Entry 3OFN (X-ray diffraction, 3.20 A resolution); this record covers chains E and G of the 9 polymer chains in the assembly.

== Chain E ==
Molecule: ATP synthase subunit beta
Source organism: Saccharomyces cerevisiae
Notes: EC 3.6.3.14
UniProt: P00830 (ATPB_YEAST); residues 3-478 here correspond to UniProt positions 36-511 (UniProt number = residue number + 33)
Chain sequence (484 residues; each row starts with the number of its first residue; numbers below 1 keep their minus sign (Ala-5 is residue -5)):
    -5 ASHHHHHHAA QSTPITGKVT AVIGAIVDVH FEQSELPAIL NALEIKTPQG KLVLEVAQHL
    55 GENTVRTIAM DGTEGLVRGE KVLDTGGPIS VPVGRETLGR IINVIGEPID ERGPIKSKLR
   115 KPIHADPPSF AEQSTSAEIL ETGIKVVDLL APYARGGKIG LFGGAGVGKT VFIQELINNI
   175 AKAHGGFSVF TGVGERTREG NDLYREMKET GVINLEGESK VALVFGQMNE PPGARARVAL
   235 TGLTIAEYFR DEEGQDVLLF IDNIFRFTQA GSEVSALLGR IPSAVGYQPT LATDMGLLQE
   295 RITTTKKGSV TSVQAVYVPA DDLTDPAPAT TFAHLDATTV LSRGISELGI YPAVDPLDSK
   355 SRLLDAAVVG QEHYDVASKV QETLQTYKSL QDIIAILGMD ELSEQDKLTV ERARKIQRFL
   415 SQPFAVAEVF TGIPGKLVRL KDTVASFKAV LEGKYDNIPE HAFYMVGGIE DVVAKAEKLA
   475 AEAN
Not modelled in the structure: -5 to 6, 476-478
Construct notes: expression tag (-5 to 2)

== Chain G ==
Molecule: ATP synthase subunit gamma
Source organism: Saccharomyces cerevisiae
Notes: EC 3.6.3.14
UniProt: P38077 (ATPG_YEAST); residues 1-278 here correspond to UniProt positions 34-311 (UniProt number = residue number + 33)
Chain sequence (278 residues; numbered 1 to 278; the number before each row is that of its first residue):
     1 ATLKEVEMRL KSIKNIEKIT KTMKIVASTR LSKAEKAKIS AKKMDEAEQL FYKNAETKNL
    61 DVEATETGAP KELIVAITSD KGLCGSIHSQ LAKAVRRHLN DQPNADIVTI GDKIKMQLLR
   121 THPNNIKLSI NGIGKDAPTF QESALIADKL LSVMKAGTYP KISIFYNDPV SSLSFEPSEK
   181 PIFNAKTIEQ SPSFGKFEID TDANVPRDLF EYTLANQMLT AMAQGYAAEI SARRNAMDNA
   241 SKNAGDMINR YSILYNRTRQ AVITNELVDI ITGASSLG
Not modelled in the structure: 63-70, 277-278

== How chain E and chain G interact ==
Pairs across the interface (14; chain E residue first):
  Pro276(E) - Leu267(G)  hydrophobic
  Pro276(E) - Ile271(G)
  Ala278(E) - Thr264(G)
  Val279(E) - Gln260(G)
  Val279(E) - Thr264(G)  hydrogen bond (backbone-side chain)
  Gly280(E) - Leu267(G)
  Asp316(E) - Asn256(G)  hydrogen bond
  Asp316(E) - Arg259(G)  salt bridge
  Asp316(E) - Gln260(G)  hydrogen bond
  Thr318(E) - Gln260(G)  hydrogen bond
  Asp319(E) - Arg259(G)  salt bridge
  Asp319(E) - Gln260(G)
  Asp386(E) - Lys24(G)  salt bridge
  Ile390(E) - Ser28(G)
Interface residues without a listed pair, chain E (12 interface residues in all): Ile275, Ala314, Pro320
Interface residues without a listed pair, chain G (11 interface residues in all): Ile25, Thr29, Ile263

== Overview ==
The interface between chain E and chain G involves 12 residues on one side and 11 on the other, with 4
hydrogen bonds and 3 salt bridges. Polar pairs include Asp316(E)-Arg259(G), Asp319(E)-Arg259(G) and
Asp386(E)-Lys24(G).
Here chain E is ATP synthase subunit beta and chain G is ATP synthase subunit gamma, both from Saccharomyces
cerevisiae. Entry 3OFN (Structure of four mutant forms of yeast F1 ATPase: alpha-N67I) was determined by X-ray
diffraction (same publication as 3OE7 and 3OEH).
